PDB entry 1ZOG | X-ray diffraction, 2.30 A resolution | chain A

== Chain A ==
Protein: PROTEIN KINASE CK2, alpha SUBUNIT
Source organism: Zea mays
Notes: EC 2.7.1.37
UniProtKB: P28523 (CSK2A_MAIZE); residues 6-337 here correspond to UniProt positions 1-332 (UniProt number = residue number - 5)
Amino-acid sequence (332 residues; each row starts with the number of its first residue):
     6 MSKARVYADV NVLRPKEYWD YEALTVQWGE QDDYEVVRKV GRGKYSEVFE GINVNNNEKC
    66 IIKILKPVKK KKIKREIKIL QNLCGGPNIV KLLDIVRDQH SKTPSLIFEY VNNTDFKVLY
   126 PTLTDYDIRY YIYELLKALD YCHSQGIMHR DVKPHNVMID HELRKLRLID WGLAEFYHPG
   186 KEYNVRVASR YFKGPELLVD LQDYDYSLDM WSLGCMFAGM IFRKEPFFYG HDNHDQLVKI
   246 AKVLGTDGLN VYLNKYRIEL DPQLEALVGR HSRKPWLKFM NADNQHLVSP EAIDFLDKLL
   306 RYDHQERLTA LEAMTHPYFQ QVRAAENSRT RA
Not modelled in the structure: 6, 332-337
Residues lining bound ligands:
  - TBB-derivatives (K37; 4,5,6,7-tetrabromo-2-(methylsulfanyl)-1H-benzimidazole), molecule 1: Val-45, Gly-46, Arg-47, Val-53, Ile-66, Lys-68, Val-95, Phe-113, Glu-114, Val-116, Asn-118, Met-163, Ile-174
  - TBB-derivatives (K37), molecule 2: Val-45, Gly-48, Ser-51, Val-53, Ile-66, Lys-68, Val-95, Phe-113, Glu-114, Val-116, Asn-118, Met-163, Ile-174, Asp-175
  - TBB-derivatives (K37), molecule 3: Val-45, Gly-46, Arg-47, Gly-48, Ser-51, Val-53, Ile-66, Lys-68, Val-95, Phe-113, Glu-114, Val-116, Asn-118, Met-163, Ile-174, Asp-175
Reported in the primary citation:
  - binding site for TBB-derivatives: Val-45, Val-53, Ile-66, Glu-114, Val-116, Met-163, Ile-174, Asp-175
  - contacts within the chain: Glu-81/Trp-176 (water-mediated contact)
  - conformationally variable residues (loop rearrangement): Arg-102 to Thr-108

== Overview ==
Ligands of chain A: 3 copies of TBB-derivatives. From the paper: a binding site for TBB-derivatives at Val-45,
Val-53 and Ile-66 among others; conformational variability at Arg-102.
Chain A is PROTEIN KINASE CK2, alpha SUBUNIT (Zea mays); the structure, Crystal structure of protein kinase
CK2 in complex with TBB-derivatives, was determined by X-ray diffraction together with 1ZOE and 1ZOH from the
same study.
